PDB entry 6VON | electron microscopy, 3.35 A resolution | chains M and N of the 26 polymer chains in the assembly

# Chain M (and N)
Name: ATP synthase subunit c, chloroplastic
From: Spinacia oleracea
Notes: chain N of this document is another copy of the same molecule, construct and numbering; everything in this record applies to it too
UniProtKB: P69447 (ATPH_SPIOL); numbering as in UniProt (aligned over 1-81)
Chain sequence (81 residues; row label = number of the first residue in the row):
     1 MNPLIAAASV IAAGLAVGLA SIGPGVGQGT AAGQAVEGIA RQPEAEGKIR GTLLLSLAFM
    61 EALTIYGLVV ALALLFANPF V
Disordered / not traced: 1-2

# Interface between chain M and chain N
Contacting residue pairs - 78 pairs, chain M then chain N:
  Pro-3(M) / Ile-5(N)
  Ala-6(M) / Ile-5(N)  hydrophobic
  Ala-6(M) / Phe-80(N)  hydrophobic
  Ala-7(M) / Ala-8(N)  hydrophobic
  Val-10(M) / Ala-8(N)
  Val-10(M) / Ser-9(N)
  Val-10(M) / Ala-12(N)
  Val-10(M) / Leu-74(N)  hydrophobic
  Val-10(M) / Asn-78(N)
  Val-10(M) / Phe-80(N)  hydrophobic
  Ile-11(M) / Ala-8(N)
  Ile-11(M) / Ala-12(N)  hydrophobic
  Gly-14(M) / Ala-12(N)
  Gly-14(M) / Leu-15(N)
  Gly-14(M) / Ala-16(N)
  Leu-15(M) / Leu-15(N)
  Val-17(M) / Ala-16(N)  hydrophobic
  Val-17(M) / Ala-20(N)
  Val-17(M) / Val-70(N)  hydrophobic
  Gly-18(M) / Ala-16(N)
  Gly-18(M) / Leu-19(N)
  Gly-18(M) / Ala-20(N)
  Ser-21(M) / Leu-19(N)  hydrogen bond (side chain-backbone)
  Ser-21(M) / Ala-20(N)  hydrogen bond (side chain-backbone)
  Ser-21(M) / Pro-24(N)
  Ser-21(M) / Leu-63(N)
  Ile-22(M) / Ile-22(N)  hydrophobic
  Ile-22(M) / Gly-23(N)
  Gly-25(M) / Gly-23(N)
  Gly-25(M) / Pro-24(N)
  Gly-25(M) / Gly-27(N)
  Gly-25(M) / Met-60(N)
  Gln-28(M) / Ser-56(N)  hydrogen bond (side chain-backbone)
  Gln-28(M) / Phe-59(N)
  Gln-28(M) / Met-60(N)
  Gly-29(M) / Gly-27(N)
  Gly-29(M) / Thr-30(N)  hydrogen bond (backbone-side chain)
  Gly-29(M) / Ala-31(N)
  Gly-29(M) / Met-60(N)
  Thr-30(M) / Thr-30(N)
  Ala-32(M) / Ala-31(N)  hydrophobic
  Ala-32(M) / Ser-56(N)
  Gly-33(M) / Gln-34(N)
  Gln-34(M) / Gln-34(N)
  Val-36(M) / Gln-34(N)
  Val-36(M) / Ala-35(N)  hydrophobic
  Val-36(M) / Ile-49(N)  hydrophobic
  Glu-37(M) / Gln-34(N)
  Glu-37(M) / Glu-37(N)
  Glu-37(M) / Gly-38(N)
  Ile-39(M) / Gln-42(N)
  Ile-39(M) / Ile-49(N)  hydrophobic
  Ile-39(M) / Thr-52(N)
  Ala-40(M) / Gly-38(N)
  Ala-40(M) / Gln-42(N)
  Pro-43(M) / Gln-42(N)
  Pro-43(M) / Glu-44(N)
  Glu-46(M) / Lys-48(N)
  Arg-50(M) / Lys-48(N)
  Leu-57(M) / Leu-55(N)  hydrophobic
  Leu-57(M) / Ser-56(N)
  Leu-57(M) / Phe-59(N)  hydrophobic
  Glu-61(M) / Phe-59(N)
  Glu-61(M) / Ala-62(N)
  Glu-61(M) / Leu-63(N)  hydrogen bond (side chain-backbone)
  Glu-61(M) / Tyr-66(N)
  Thr-64(M) / Leu-63(N)
  Thr-64(M) / Tyr-66(N)
  Ile-65(M) / Tyr-66(N)  hydrophobic
  Leu-68(M) / Tyr-66(N)  hydrophobic
  Leu-68(M) / Val-70(N)  hydrophobic
  Leu-75(M) / Ala-73(N)  hydrophobic
  Leu-75(M) / Leu-74(N)  hydrophobic
  Leu-75(M) / Asn-78(N)
  Leu-75(M) / Pro-79(N)
  Phe-76(M) / Ala-77(N)
  Asn-78(M) / Phe-80(N)
  Val-81(M) / Phe-80(N)
Interface residues without a listed pair, chain M (42 interface residues in all): Ser-9, Leu-19, Pro-24, Val-26, Leu-53, Ala-58, Leu-72, Leu-74
Interface residues without a listed pair, chain N (42 interface residues in all): Leu-4, Ile-11, Ser-21, Ala-45, Gly-67

# In short
Chain M and chain N each contribute 42 residues to their interface; the contacts include 5 hydrogen bonds.
Polar pairs include Ser-21(M)/Leu-19(N), Ser-21(M)/Ala-20(N) and Gln-28(M)/Ser-56(N).
Chain M and chain N are both ATP synthase subunit c, chloroplastic (Spinacia oleracea); the structure,
Chloroplast ATP synthase (R1, CF1FO), was determined by electron microscopy, deposited together with 6VM1,
6VM4, 6VMB, 6VMD, 6VMG, 6VOF and 8 further entries.
